2Z4P - chains A and B of the 4 polymer chains in the assembly; structure by X-ray diffraction, 1.95 A resolution.

[Chain A (and B)]
Protein: 75aa long hypothetical regulatory protein AsnC
From: Pyrococcus horikoshii
Notes: chain B of this document is another copy of the same molecule, construct and numbering; everything in this record applies to it too
UniProtKB: O73983 (O73983_PYRHO); residues 1-75 here = UniProt positions 1-75
Chain sequence (75 residues; row label = number of the first residue in the row):
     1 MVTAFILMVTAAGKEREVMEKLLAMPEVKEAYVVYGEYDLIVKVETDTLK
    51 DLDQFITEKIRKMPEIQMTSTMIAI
Residues lining bound ligands: isoleucine (ILE): Glu15, Val33, Val34, Tyr35, Gly36, Tyr38, Asp39

[Interface between chain A and chain B]
Contacting residue pairs (31):
  Thr3(A) - Tyr32(B)
  Phe5(A) - Tyr32(B)  hydrophobic
  Phe5(A) - Ile41(B)  hydrophobic
  Leu7(A) - Leu7(B)  hydrophobic
  Glu30(A) - Glu30(B)
  Glu30(A) - Lys43(B)  salt bridge
  Tyr32(A) - Phe5(B)  hydrophobic
  Tyr32(A) - Lys43(B)  hydrogen bond
  Tyr32(A) - Ala74(B)  hydrophobic
  Val33(A) - Ala74(B)
  Val33(A) - Ile75(B)  hydrogen bond (backbone-backbone)
  Val34(A) - Ile73(B)
  Val34(A) - Ala74(B)  hydrophobic
  Tyr35(A) - Met72(B)
  Tyr35(A) - Ile73(B)  hydrogen bond (backbone-backbone)
  Tyr35(A) - Ile75(B)
  Ile41(A) - Phe5(B)  hydrophobic
  Lys43(A) - Glu30(B)  salt bridge
  Lys43(A) - Tyr32(B)  hydrogen bond
  Ser70(A) - Glu37(B)  hydrogen bond
  Met72(A) - Val34(B)  hydrophobic
  Met72(A) - Tyr35(B)
  Met72(A) - Tyr38(B)  hydrophobic
  Met72(A) - Ile41(B)  hydrophobic
  Ile73(A) - Val34(B)
  Ile73(A) - Tyr35(B)  hydrogen bond (backbone-backbone)
  Ala74(A) - Tyr32(B)  hydrophobic
  Ala74(A) - Val33(B)
  Ala74(A) - Val34(B)  hydrophobic
  Ile75(A) - Arg16(B)  hydrogen bond (backbone-side chain)
  Ile75(A) - Val33(B)  hydrogen bond (backbone-backbone)
Other interface residues (no listed pair), chain A (18 interface residues in all): Tyr38, Glu45, Thr71
Other interface residues (no listed pair), chain B (17 interface residues in all): Thr3

[Summary]
The interface between chain A and chain B involves 18 residues on one side and 17 on the other, with 8
hydrogen bonds and 2 salt bridges. Polar contacts include Glu30(A)-Lys43(B), Tyr32(A)-Lys43(B) and
Ser70(A)-Glu37(B). Bound to chain A: isoleucine.
Both chains are 75aa long hypothetical regulatory protein AsnC (Pyrococcus horikoshii). Entry 2Z4P (Crystal
structure of FFRP-DM1) was determined by X-ray diffraction (same publication as 2E1A).
